3N4Q - chains A and B; structure by X-ray diffraction, 3.20 A resolution.

[Chain A (and B)]
Protein: Terminase subunit UL89 protein
From: Human herpesvirus 5
Notes: chain B of this document is another copy of the same molecule, construct and numbering; everything in this record applies to it too
UniProtKB: P16732 (TERL_HCMVA); residues 418-674 here = UniProt positions 418-674
Chain sequence (279 residues; row label = number of the first residue in the row):
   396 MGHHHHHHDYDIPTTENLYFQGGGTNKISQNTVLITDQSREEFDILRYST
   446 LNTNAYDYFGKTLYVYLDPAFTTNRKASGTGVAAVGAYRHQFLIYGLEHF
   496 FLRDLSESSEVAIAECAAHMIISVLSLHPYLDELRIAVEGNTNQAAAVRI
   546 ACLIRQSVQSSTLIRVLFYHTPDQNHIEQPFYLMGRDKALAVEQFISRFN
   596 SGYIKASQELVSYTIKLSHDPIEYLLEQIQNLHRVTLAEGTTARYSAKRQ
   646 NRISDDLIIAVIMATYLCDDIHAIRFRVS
Not modelled in the structure: 396-428, 466-473, 498-500, 630-648 (chain B: 396-428, 466-471, 498-501, 631-645)
Sequence notes: expression tag (396-417)
Bound ions: Mg2+ site 1: D439, E618 (shared with N447(B) of chain B); Mg2+ site 2: N447 (shared with D439(B) of chain B); Mn2+ site 1: D463, D651; Mn2+ site 2: D463, E534
Curated features (UniProtKB/Swiss-Prot):
  - region: G580 to K600 (Required for interaction with UL56 and DNA packaging)
  - active site (For nuclease activity): D463, E534, D651
From the paper describing this entry:
  - Mn2+ coordination: D463, E534, D651
  - catalytic residues: D463, E534, D651
  - mutagenesis - D463A, D463A/E534A, D651A: decreased catalytic activity

[Interface between chain A and chain B]
Pairs across the interface (35):
  Q433(A) with R484(B)
  E436(A) with T448(B), hydrogen bond; A450(B); Y483(B); R484(B)
  E437(A) with Y443(B), hydrogen bond; Y483(B), hydrogen bond; R484(B)
  D439(A) with N447(B)
  I440(A) with R442(B); Y443(B); S444(B), hydrogen bond (backbone-backbone); N447(B); T448(B); F454(B), hydrophobic
  L441(A) with R442(B); Y443(B), hydrophobic
  R442(A) with I440(B); L441(B); N447(B), hydrogen bond
  Y443(A) with I440(B); L441(B), hydrophobic
  S444(A) with D439(B); I440(B), hydrogen bond (backbone-backbone)
  N447(A) with D439(B); E618(B)
  T448(A) with E436(B); I440(B)
  A450(A) with E436(B)
  Y453(A) with E436(B)
  Y483(A) with E436(B); I440(B)
  R484(A) with Q433(B), hydrogen bond; E436(B), salt bridge
  Q603(A) with Q603(B), hydrogen bond
Other interface residues (no listed pair), chain A (19 interface residues in all): T445, F454, E618
Other interface residues (no listed pair), chain B (17 interface residues in all): E437

[Summary]
19 residues of chain A face 17 of chain B across their interface, with 8 hydrogen bonds and 1 salt bridge.
Polar pairs include R484(A)-E436(B), E436(A)-T448(B) and E437(A)-Y443(B). Curated annotation (UniProt) lists 3
active-site residues on chain A. From the paper: catalytic residues D463(A), E534(A) and D651(A); D463A,
D463A/E534A and D651A of chain A reduce catalytic activity.
Chain A and chain B are both Terminase subunit UL89 protein (Human herpesvirus 5); the structure, Human
cytomegalovirus terminase nuclease domain, Mn soaked, was determined by X-ray diffraction, deposited together
with 3N4P.
